5XBX - chain A; structure by X-ray diffraction, 1.04 A resolution.

# Chain A
Name: Endo-beta-1,4-glucanase
From: Ampullaria crossean
Notes: EC 3.2.1.4
UniProt: A7KMF0 (A7KMF0_9CAEN); residues 1-179 here correspond to UniProt positions 17-195 (UniProt number = residue number + 16)
Sequence (190 residues; row label = number of the first residue in the row; numbers below 1 keep their minus sign (Ser-4 is residue -4)):
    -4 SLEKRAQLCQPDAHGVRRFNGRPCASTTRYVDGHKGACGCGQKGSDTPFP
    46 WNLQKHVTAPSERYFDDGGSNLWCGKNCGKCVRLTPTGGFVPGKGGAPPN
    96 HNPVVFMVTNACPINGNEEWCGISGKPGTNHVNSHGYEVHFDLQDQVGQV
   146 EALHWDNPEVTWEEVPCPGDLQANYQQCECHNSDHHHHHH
Unresolved in the structure: -4 to -1, 179-185
Construct notes: expression tag (-4 to 0, 180-185)
Disulfide bonds: Cys4-Cys19, Cys33-Cys73, Cys35-Cys173, Cys69-Cys175, Cys76-Cys162, Cys107-Cys116

# Overview
Chain A is Endo-beta-1,4-glucanase (Ampullaria crossean); the structure, Crystal structure of GH45
endoglucanase EG27II in complex with cellobiose, was determined by X-ray diffraction together with 5XBU, 5XC4,
5XC8, 5XC9 and 5XCA from the same study.
